Entry 8EAE (X-ray diffraction, 2.56 A resolution); this record covers chains A and E of the 6 polymer chains in the assembly.

Chain A:
Molecule: Cyclic GMP-AMP synthase
Organism: Mus musculus
Notes: EC 2.7.7.86
Reference sequence: Q8C6L5 (CGAS_MOUSE); numbering as in UniProt (aligned over 147-507)
Sequence (364 residues; each row starts with the number of its first residue):
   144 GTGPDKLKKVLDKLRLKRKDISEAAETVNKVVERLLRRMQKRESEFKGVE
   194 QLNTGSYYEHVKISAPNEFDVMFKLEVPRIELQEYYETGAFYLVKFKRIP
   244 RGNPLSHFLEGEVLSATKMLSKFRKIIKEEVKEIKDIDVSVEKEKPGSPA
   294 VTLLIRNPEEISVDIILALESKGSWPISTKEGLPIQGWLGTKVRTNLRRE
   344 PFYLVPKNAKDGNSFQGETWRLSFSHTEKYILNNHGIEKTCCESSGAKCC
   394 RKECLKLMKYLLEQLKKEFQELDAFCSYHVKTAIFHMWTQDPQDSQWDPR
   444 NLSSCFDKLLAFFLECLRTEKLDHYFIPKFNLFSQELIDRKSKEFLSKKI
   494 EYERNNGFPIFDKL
Disordered / not traced: 144-147, 243-245, 507
Sequence notes: expression tag (144-146)
Bound ions: Mg2+: Glu211, Asp213 (together with VLO); Zn2+: His378, Cys384, Cys385, Cys392
Small-molecule neighbours: VLO ([[(2R,3R,4R,5R)-5-(2-azanyl-6-oxidanylidene-1H-purin-9-yl)-4-[[(2R,3S,4R,5R)-3,4-bis(oxidanyl)-5-(6-oxidanylidene-1H-purin-9-yl)oxolan-2-yl]methoxy-oxidanyl-phosphoryl]oxy-3-oxidanyl-oxolan-2-yl]methoxy-oxidanyl-phosphoryl] phosphono hydrogen phosphate): Thr197, Gly198, Ser199, Glu202, Lys205, Glu211, Asp213, Met215, Gly290, Ser291, Pro292, Ala293, Asp307, Ile309, Val348, Arg364, Ser366, Ser368, Lys402, Glu406, Cys419, Ser420, Tyr421, Lys424, His467
Swiss-Prot annotation at these positions:
  - region: Lys372 to Lys395 (DNA-binding)
  - motif: Leu154 to Leu159 (Nuclear export signal), Asp281 to Ser291 (Nuclear localization signal)
  - binding site (GTP): Thr197, Asp307, Arg364 to Glu371
  - binding site (ATP): Ser199, Glu371, Lys402, Ser420 to Lys424
  - binding site (Mg(2+)): Glu211, Asp213, Asp307
  - binding site (2',3'-cGAMP): Asp213, Gly290, Asp307, Lys350, Arg364 to Ser366
  - binding site (Zn(2+)): His378, Cys384, Cys385, Cys392
  - site: Arg241 (Arginine-anchor), Asp307, Ile308 (Cleavage)
  - modified residue: Lys156 (N6-lactoyllysine), Glu176 (PolyADP-ribosyl glutamic acid), Ser199 (Phosphoserine), Tyr201 (Phosphotyrosine), Glu272 (5-glutamyl polyglutamate), Ser291 (Phosphoserine), Glu302 (5-glutamyl glutamate), Lys372 (N6-acetyllysine), Lys382 (N6-acetyllysine), Lys402 (N6-acetyllysine), Ser420 (Phosphoserine), Lys491 (N6-methyllysine)
  - lipidation (S-palmitoyl cysteine): Cys392, Cys393, Cys459
  - cross-link (Glycyl lysine isopeptide (Lys-Gly)): Lys217 (interchain with G-Cter in SUMO), Lys271 (interchain with G-Cter in ubiquitin), Lys335 (interchain with G-Cter in SUMO), Lys372 (interchain with G-Cter in SUMO), Lys382 (interchain with G-Cter in SUMO), Lys399 (interchain with G-Cter in ubiquitin), Lys402 (interchain with G-Cter in ubiquitin), Lys409 (interchain with G-Cter in ubiquitin), Lys410 (interchain with G-Cter in ubiquitin), Lys464 (interchain with G-Cter in SUMO)
  - mutagenesis: Lys156 (K156Q: Mimics lactylation; knockin mice show higher mortality following HSV-1 infection), Asn172 (N172K: Induces alteration of the DNA-binding surface and leads to decreased synthesis of cyclic GMP-AMP (cGAMP); when associated with L-180), Glu176 (E176A: Abolished poly-ADP-ribosylation by PARP1, stimulating interferon production in knockin mice), Arg180 (R180L: Induces alteration of the DNA-binding surface and leads to decreased synthesis of cyclic GMP-AMP (cGAMP); when associated with K-182), Gly198 (G198A: Abolishes stimulation of interferon production; when associated with A-199), Ser199 (S199A: Abolishes stimulation of interferon production; when associated with A-199), Tyr201 (Y201E: Phosphomimetic mutant; reduced translocation to the nucleus following treatment with etoposide), Glu211 to Asp213 (Abolished nucleotidyltransferase activity. Does not affect nuclear localization and tethering to chromatin), Glu211 (E211A: Abolishes ability to promote type-I interferon production), Asp213 (D213A: Abolishes ability to promote type-I interferon production), Lys217 (K217R: Reduced sumoylation), Arg222 (R222E: Impaired tethering to chromatin, leading to constitutive activation in the absence of DNA), 31 further mutagenesis entries in UniProt
What the authors report for this chain:
  - binding site for VLO: Asp307
  - mutagenesis - E211Q/D213N: abolished catalytic activity
  - specificity-determining residues: His467 (proposed by the authors, not directly observed)
  - mutagenesis - R364A (33-fold), H467A: decreased catalytic activity on ATP/GTP
  - mutagenesis - H467A (2-fold): increased catalytic activity on GTP/GTP
  - specificity-determining residues: Ile309, Arg364
  - mutagenesis - R364A (10-fold): decreased catalytic activity on GTP/GTP
  - mutagenesis - R364A (4-fold): increased catalytic activity on ATP/ATP

Chain E:
Molecule: Palindromic DNA18
Organism: DNA molecule
Sequence (18 nucleotides; each row starts with the number of its first residue):
     1 ATCTGTACATGTACAGAT

How chain A and chain E interact:
Residue-residue contacts - 10 pairs, chain A then chain E:
  Arg158(A) with DG16(E), salt bridge to the phosphate
  Leu159(A) with DG16(E), sugar contact
  Lys160(A) with DA17(E), phosphate contact
  Arg161(A) with DA15(E), base contact; DG16(E), hydrogen bond to the base; DA17(E), hydrogen bond to the phosphate
  His203(A) with DA15(E), phosphate contact
  Cys385(A) with DC14(E), phosphate contact
  Glu386(A) with DC14(E), phosphate contact
  Lys395(A) with DA15(E), salt bridge to the phosphate
Also at the interface, not in a pair above, chain A (13 interface residues in all): Ile164, Arg180, Ser387, Lys391, Lys399
Also at the interface, not in a pair above, chain E (5 interface residues in all): DA7

In short:
13 residues of chain A face 5 of chain E across their interface; the contacts include 2 hydrogen bonds and 2
salt bridges. Polar contacts include Arg161(A)-DG16(E), Arg161(A)-DA17(E) and Arg158(A)-DG16(E). Bound to
chain A: compound VLO. From the paper: a binding site for VLO at Asp307(A); R364A and H467A of chain A reduce
catalytic activity on ATP/GTP.
Here chain A is Cyclic GMP-AMP synthase (Mus musculus) and chain E is Palindromic DNA18 (DNA molecule). Entry
8EAE (Structure of Ternary Complex of cGAS with dsDNA and Bound 5-pppG(2,5)pI) was determined by X-ray
diffraction (same publication as 7UUX, 7UXW, 7UYQ, 7UYZ, 7UZR, 7V0W and 14 further entries).
